PDB entry 1USZ | X-ray diffraction, 3.28 A resolution | chain A

[Chain A]
Protein: Afimbrial adhesin afa-III
Organism: Escherichia coli
UniProt: Q57254 (FMA3_ECOLI); residues 0-139 here correspond to UniProt positions 21-160 (UniProt number = residue number + 21)
Sequence (149 residues; row label = number of the first residue in the row; numbers below 1 keep their minus sign (Arg-9 is residue -9)):
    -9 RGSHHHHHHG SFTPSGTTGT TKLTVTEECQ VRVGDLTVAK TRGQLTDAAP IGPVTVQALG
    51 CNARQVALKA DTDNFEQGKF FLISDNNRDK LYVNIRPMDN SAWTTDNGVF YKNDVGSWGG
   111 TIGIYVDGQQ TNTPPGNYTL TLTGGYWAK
Unresolved in the structure: -9 to -1
Disulfide bonds: Cys19-Cys51
Modified residues: Mse88 (selenomethionine; parent Met)
Differences from the reference sequence: engineered mutation Gly0 (Ala21 in Q57254), Ser1 (Gly22 in Q57254)

[Summary]
Chain A is Afimbrial adhesin afa-III (Escherichia coli); the structure, SeMet AfaE-3 adhesin from Escherichia
Coli, was determined by X-ray diffraction together with 1USQ, 1UT1 and 1UT2 from the same study.
